Entry 4Y8M (X-ray diffraction, 2.80 A resolution); this record covers chains J and X of the 28 polymer chains in the assembly.

== Chain J (and X) ==
Name: Proteasome subunit beta type-4
Organism: Saccharomyces cerevisiae S288c
Notes: EC 3.4.25.1; chain X of this document is another copy of the same molecule, construct and numbering; everything in this record applies to it too
UniProt: P22141 (PSB4_YEAST); residue numbers follow UniProt; this construct covers 1-198
Sequence (198 residues; each row starts with the number of its first residue):
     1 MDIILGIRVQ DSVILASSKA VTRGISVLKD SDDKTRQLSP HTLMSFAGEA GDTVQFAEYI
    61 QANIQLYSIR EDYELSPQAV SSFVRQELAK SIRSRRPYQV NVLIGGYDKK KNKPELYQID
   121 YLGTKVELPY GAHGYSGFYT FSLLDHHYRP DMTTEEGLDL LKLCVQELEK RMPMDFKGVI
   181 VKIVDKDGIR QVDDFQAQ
Disordered / not traced: 196-198
Curated features (UniProtKB/Swiss-Prot):
  - modified residue: Met-1 (N-acetylmethionine), Ser-76 (Phosphoserine)

== How chain J and chain X interact ==
Contacting residue pairs (39):
  Thr-22(J) / Pro-173(X)
  Gly-24(J) / Pro-173(X)
  Ile-25(J) / Tyr-135(X)  hydrophobic
  Ile-25(J) / Tyr-139(X)  hydrogen bond (backbone-side chain)
  Ile-25(J) / Arg-171(X)
  Ile-25(J) / Pro-173(X)
  Ser-26(J) / Tyr-139(X)
  Ser-26(J) / Arg-171(X)
  Val-27(J) / Lys-170(X)
  Val-27(J) / Arg-171(X)  hydrogen bond (backbone-side chain)
  Val-27(J) / Met-172(X)
  Val-27(J) / Pro-173(X)  hydrophobic
  Leu-28(J) / Arg-171(X)
  Asp-30(J) / Lys-170(X)  salt bridge
  Tyr-135(J) / Ile-25(X)  hydrophobic
  Tyr-139(J) / Ile-25(X)  hydrogen bond (side chain-backbone)
  Tyr-139(J) / Ser-26(X)
  Glu-169(J) / Asp-175(X)
  Glu-169(J) / Lys-177(X)  hydrogen bond (backbone-side chain)
  Lys-170(J) / Asp-30(X)  salt bridge
  Lys-170(J) / Lys-177(X)  hydrogen bond (backbone-side chain)
  Arg-171(J) / Ile-25(X)
  Arg-171(J) / Ser-26(X)
  Arg-171(J) / Val-27(X)  hydrogen bond (side chain-backbone)
  Arg-171(J) / Leu-28(X)
  Met-172(J) / Val-27(X)
  Pro-173(J) / Thr-22(X)
  Pro-173(J) / Gly-24(X)
  Pro-173(J) / Ile-25(X)
  Pro-173(J) / Val-27(X)  hydrophobic
  Pro-173(J) / Met-174(X)
  Pro-173(J) / Asp-175(X)  hydrogen bond (backbone-backbone)
  Met-174(J) / Pro-173(X)
  Met-174(J) / Met-174(X)  hydrophobic
  Asp-175(J) / Glu-169(X)
  Asp-175(J) / Pro-173(X)  hydrogen bond (backbone-backbone)
  Asp-175(J) / Asp-175(X)
  Lys-177(J) / Glu-169(X)  hydrogen bond (side chain-backbone)
  Lys-177(J) / Lys-170(X)  hydrogen bond (side chain-backbone)

== Summary ==
Chain J and chain X each contribute 17 residues to their interface, with 10 hydrogen bonds and 2 salt bridges.
Among the polar pairs are Asp-30(J)/Lys-170(X), Ile-25(J)/Tyr-139(X) and Val-27(J)/Arg-171(X).
Both chains are Proteasome subunit beta type-4 (Saccharomyces cerevisiae S288c). Entry 4Y8M (Yeast 20S
proteasome beta7-delta7_Cter mutant) was determined by X-ray diffraction (same publication as 4Y69, 4Y6A,
4Y6V, 4Y6Z, 4Y70, 4Y74 and 34 further entries).
